1UU5 - chain A; structure by X-ray diffraction, 1.67 A resolution.

Chain A:
Molecule: Endo-beta-1,4-glucanase
Source organism: Humicola grisea
Notes: EC 3.2.1.4; fragment: catalytic domain residues 31-254
UniProt: Q8NJY3 (Q8NJY3); residues 1-224 here correspond to UniProt positions 31-254 (UniProt number = residue number + 30)
Sequence (224 residues; numbered 1 to 224; the number before each row is that of its first residue):
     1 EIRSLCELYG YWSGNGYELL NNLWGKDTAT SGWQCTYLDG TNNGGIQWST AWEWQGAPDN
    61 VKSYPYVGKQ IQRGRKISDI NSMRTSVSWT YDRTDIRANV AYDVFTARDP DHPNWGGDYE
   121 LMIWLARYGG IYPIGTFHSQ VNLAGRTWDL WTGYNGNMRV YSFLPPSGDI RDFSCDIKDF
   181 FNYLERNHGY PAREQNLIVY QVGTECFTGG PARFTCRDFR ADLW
Cystine bridges: C6-C35
Modified positions: E1 (pyroglutamic acid; PCA)

In short:
Chain A is Endo-beta-1,4-glucanase (Humicola grisea); the structure, X-ray crystal structure of the catalytic
domain of humicola grisea CEL12A soaked with cellotetraose, was determined by X-ray diffraction (same
publication as 1UU4, 1UU6 and 1W2U).
